6MEH - chains C and H of the 3 polymer chains in the assembly; structure by X-ray diffraction, 1.99 A resolution.

[Chain C]
Name: E2 glycoprotein
Source organism: Hepacivirus C
UniProt: A0A2P0NE26 (A0A2P0NE26_9HEPC); residues 384-645 here correspond to UniProt positions 214-475 (UniProt number = residue number - 170)
Amino-acid sequence (262 residues; row label = number of the first residue in the row):
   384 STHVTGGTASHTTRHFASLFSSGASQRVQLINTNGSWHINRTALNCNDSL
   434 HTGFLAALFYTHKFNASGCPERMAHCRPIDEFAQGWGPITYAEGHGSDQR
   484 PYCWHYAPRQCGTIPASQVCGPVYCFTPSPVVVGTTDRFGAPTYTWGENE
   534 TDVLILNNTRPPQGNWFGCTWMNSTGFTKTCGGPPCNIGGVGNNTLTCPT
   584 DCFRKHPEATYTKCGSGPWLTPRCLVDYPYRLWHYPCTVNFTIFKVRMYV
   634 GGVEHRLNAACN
Disordered / not traced: 384-417, 455-490, 570-596
Disulfide bonds: Cys-429/Cys-503, Cys-452/Cys-620, Cys-494/Cys-564, Cys-508/Cys-552, Cys-569/Cys-597, Cys-607/Cys-644
Covalently attached groups: N-acetylglucosamine (NAG) linked to Asn-423, Asn-430, Asn-448, Asn-556, Asn-623

[Chain H]
Name: antibody HEPC74 Heavy Chain
Source organism: Homo sapiens
Notes: antibody fragment or engineered binder
Amino-acid sequence (239 residues; numbered 1 to 225 plus 14 insertion-coded residues; the number before each row is that of its first residue; a row labelled like 82A-82C holds insertion residues (82A, then the next letters in order)):
     1 QVQLVQSGAEVKKPGSSVKVSCTTSGGTYINYAISWVRQAPGQGLEWVGG
    51 MS
   52A P
    53 ISNTPKYAQKFQGRVTITADESTSTTYMEL
82A-82C SSL
    83 RPEDTAVYYCARDLLKYC
100A-100J GGGNCHSLLV
   101 DPWGQGTLVTVSSASTKGPSVFPLAPSSKSTSGGTAALGCLVKDYFPEPV
   151 TVSWNSGALTSGVHTFPAVLQSSGLYSLSSVVTVPSSSLGTQTYICNVNH
   201 KPSNTKVDKRVEPKSCDKTHHHHHH
Disordered / not traced: 128-131, 216-225
Disulfide bonds: Cys-22/Cys-92, Cys-100/Cys-100E, Cys-140/Cys-196
Ligand contacts: N-acetylglucosamine (NAG; 2-acetamido-2-deoxy-beta-D-glucopyranose): Gln-1, Thr-24, Ser-25, Gly-26, Gly-27, Tyr-29, Ile-30, Ser-76

[Interface between chain C and chain H]
Pairs across the interface (43):
  His-421(C) with Gly-100C(H), hydrogen bond (side chain-backbone)
  Leu-427(C) with Cys-100(H); Gly-100C(H); Cys-100E(H), hydrophobic
  Cys-429(C) with Lys-98(H); Tyr-99(H); Cys-100(H)
  Asn-430(C) with Lys-98(H)
  Asp-431(C) with Leu-96(H); Leu-97(H); Lys-98(H), hydrogen bond (backbone-backbone)
  His-434(C) with Arg-94(H), hydrogen bond (backbone-side chain); Leu-96(H); Lys-98(H); Val-100J(H); Asp-101(H)
  Thr-435(C) with Thr-28(H); Tyr-29(H); Tyr-32(H), hydrogen bond (backbone-side chain)
  Gly-436(C) with Tyr-29(H); Tyr-32(H); Leu-96(H)
  Phe-437(C) with Tyr-29(H)
  Leu-438(C) with Leu-97(H); Cys-100(H), hydrophobic
  Ala-439(C) with Leu-97(H), hydrophobic
  Ala-440(C) with Tyr-29(H)
  Phe-442(C) with Leu-97(H), hydrophobic
  Tyr-443(C) with Asn-55(H), hydrogen bond
  His-445(C) with Tyr-29(H); Asn-31(H)
  Lys-446(C) with Tyr-29(H); Ile-30(H), hydrogen bond (backbone-backbone)
  Phe-447(C) with Thr-28(H); Tyr-29(H), hydrophobic; Ile-30(H)
  Asn-448(C) with Gly-27(H), hydrogen bond (side chain-backbone); Thr-28(H), hydrogen bond (backbone-backbone); Ile-30(H)
  Trp-529(C) with Gly-100B(H), hydrogen bond (side chain-backbone); Gly-100C(H)
  Glu-531(C) with Gly-100A(H); Gly-100B(H), hydrogen bond (side chain-backbone)
Also at the interface, not in a pair above, chain C (21 interface residues in all): Ser-432
Also at the interface, not in a pair above, chain H (23 interface residues in all): Pro-52A, Ile-53, Ser-54, Asn-100D
Interface features reported in the paper:
  - specific contacts: His-421(C)/Gly-100C(H), Cys-429(C)/Cys-100(H), Asp-431(C)/Lys-98(H), His-434(C)/Arg-94(H), Thr-435(C)/Tyr-32(H), Lys-446(C)/Ile-30(H), Asn-448(C)/Thr-28(H), Trp-529(C)/Gly-100B(H), Glu-531(C)/Gly-100B(H), Gly-27(H)/Asn-448(C), Asp-101(H)/His-434(C)
  - epitope / paratope residues, chain C: His-421(C), Cys-429(C), Asp-431(C), His-434(C), Thr-435(C), Lys-446(C), Asn-448(C), Trp-529(C), Glu-531(C)
  - epitope / paratope residues, chain H: Gly-27(H), Thr-28(H), Ile-30(H), Tyr-32(H), Arg-94(H), Lys-98(H), Cys-100(H), Gly-100B(H), Gly-100C(H), Asp-101(H)

[Overview]
21 residues of chain C face 23 of chain H across their interface; the contacts include 10 hydrogen bonds.
Polar contacts include His-421(C)/Gly-100C(H), His-434(C)/Arg-94(H) and Thr-435(C)/Tyr-32(H). The paper
describes contacts between His-421(C) and Gly-100C(H), Cys-429(C) and Cys-100(H) and Asp-431(C) and Lys-98(H)
among others. The paper reports epitope/paratope residues His-421(C), Cys-429(C) and Gly-27(H) among others.
Here chain C is E2 glycoprotein (Hepacivirus C) and chain H is antibody HEPC74 Heavy Chain (Homo sapiens).
Entry 6MEH (Crystal structure of broadly neutralizing antibody HEPC74 in complex with Hepatitis C virus
envelope glycoprotein E2 ...) was determined by X-ray diffraction, deposited together with 6MED, 6MEE, 6MEG,
6MEI, 6MEJ and 6MEK.
